PDB entry 6H5E | X-ray diffraction, 2.14 A resolution | chains A and B

# Chain A
Molecule: SA1707 protein
Source organism: Staphylococcus aureus
UniProt: A0A0H3JN63 (A0A0H3JN63_STAAN); residue numbers follow UniProt; this construct covers 1-243
Amino-acid sequence (251 residues; row label = number of the first residue in the row):
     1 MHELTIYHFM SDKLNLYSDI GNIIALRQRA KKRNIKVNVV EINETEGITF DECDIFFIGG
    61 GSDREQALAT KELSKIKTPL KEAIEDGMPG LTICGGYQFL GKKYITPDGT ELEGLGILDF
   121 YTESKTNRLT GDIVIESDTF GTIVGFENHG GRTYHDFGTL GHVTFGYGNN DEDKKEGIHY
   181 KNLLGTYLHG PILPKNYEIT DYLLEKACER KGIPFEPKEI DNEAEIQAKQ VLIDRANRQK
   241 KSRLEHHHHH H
Not modelled in the structure: 245-251
Differences from the reference sequence: expression tag (244-251)
UniProt features mapped onto this chain:
  - active site: Cys-94 (Nucleophile), His-189
  - binding site (substrate): Arg-128
  - mutagenesis: Cys-94 (C94G/S: Cannot use glutamine. Abolishes amidation of lipid II)
From the paper describing this entry:
  - mutagenesis - C94G, C94S: abolished catalytic activity
  - mutagenesis - C94S: unchanged stability

# Chain B
Molecule: DUF1727 domain-containing protein
Source organism: Staphylococcus aureus
UniProt: A0A0D6HDA2 (A0A0D6HDA2_STAAU); numbering as in UniProt (aligned over 1-437)
Amino-acid sequence (437 residues; numbered 1 to 437; the number before each row is that of its first residue):
     1 MRQWTAIHLA KLARKASRAV GKRGTDLPGQ IARKVDTDVL RKLAEQVDDI VFISGTNGKT
    61 TTSNLIGHTL KANNIQIIHN NEGANMAAGI TSAFIMQSTP KTKIAVIEID EGSIPRVLKE
   121 VTPSMMVFTN FFRDQMDRFG EIDIMVNNIA ETISNKGIKL LLNADDPFVS RLKIASDTIV
   181 YYGMKAHAHE FEQSTMNESR YCPNCGRLLQ YDYIHYNQIG HYHCQCGFKR EQAKYEISSF
   241 DVAPFLYLNI NDEKYDMKIA GDFNAYNALA AYTVLRELGL NEQTIKNGFE TYTSDNGRMQ
   301 YFKKERKEAM INLAKNPAGM NASLSVGEQL EGEKVYVISL NDNAADGRDT SWIYDADFEK
   361 LSKQQIEAII VTGTRAEELQ LRLKLAEVEV PIIVERDIYK ATAKTMDYKG FTVAIPNYTS
   421 LAPMLEQLNR SFEGGQS
Not modelled in the structure: 1-35, 194-197, 434-437
Differences from the reference sequence: conflict Val-39 (Ile in A0A0D6HDA2)
Bound ions: Mg2+: Thr-60, Glu-108 (together with AMP-PNP); Zn2+: Cys-202, Cys-205, Cys-224, Cys-226
Residues lining bound ligands: AMP-PNP (ANP; phosphoaminophosphonic acid-adenylate ester): Gly-55, Thr-56, Asn-57, Gly-58, Lys-59, Thr-60, Thr-61, Asn-85, Glu-108, Asn-130, Phe-132, Tyr-216, Phe-263, Tyr-266, Asn-267
From the paper describing this entry:
  - binding site for AMP-PNP: Lys-59, Asn-267
  - Mg2+ coordination: Thr-60, Glu-108
  - mutagenesis - T60A, E108A, N267Y: abolished catalytic activity

# Interface between chain A and chain B
Residue-residue contacts (35):
  Ser-18(A) with Ser-351(B); Asp-355(B), hydrogen bond
  Ile-20(A) with Tyr-354(B); Asp-355(B)
  Gly-21(A) with Tyr-354(B)
  Ile-24(A) with Glu-359(B); Leu-385(B), hydrophobic
  Gln-28(A) with Leu-385(B); Glu-387(B), hydrogen bond
  Lys-31(A) with Glu-387(B), salt bridge
  Phe-146(A) with Arg-348(B); Asp-349(B)
  His-189(A) with Asp-349(B), salt bridge; Ser-351(B)
  Gly-190(A) with Ser-351(B), hydrogen bond (backbone-side chain); Tyr-354(B)
  Pro-191(A) with Ser-351(B); Tyr-354(B)
  Pro-194(A) with Tyr-354(B); Leu-381(B); Leu-385(B), hydrophobic
  Lys-195(A) with Glu-378(B), salt bridge; Leu-381(B)
  Asp-221(A) with Lys-384(B), salt bridge
  Ala-224(A) with Lys-384(B)
  Glu-225(A) with Leu-381(B); Lys-384(B), salt bridge
  Gln-227(A) with Glu-377(B); Gln-380(B), hydrogen bond
  Ala-228(A) with Glu-377(B)
  Val-231(A) with Thr-374(B); Glu-377(B)
  Leu-232(A) with Arg-375(B)
  Arg-235(A) with Asp-342(B), salt bridge; Arg-375(B)
Also at the interface, not in a pair above, chain A (22 interface residues in all): Ala-25, Asn-222
Also at the interface, not in a pair above, chain B (21 interface residues in all): Thr-350, Trp-352, Arg-382, Val-394, Arg-396

# Overview
Chain A and chain B form an interface of 22 and 21 residues respectively; the contacts include 4 hydrogen
bonds and 6 salt bridges. Among the polar pairs are Lys-31(A)/Glu-387(B), His-189(A)/Asp-349(B) and
Lys-195(A)/Glu-378(B). The paper reports a binding site for AMP-PNP at Lys-59(B) and Asn-267(B); T60A, E108A
and N267Y of chain B abolish catalytic activity; 5 substitutions were tested in all.
Chain A is SA1707 protein and chain B is DUF1727 domain-containing protein, both from Staphylococcus aureus;
the structure, Crystal Structure of the GatD/MurT Enzyme Complex from Staphylococcus aureus with bound AMPPNP,
was determined by X-ray diffraction, deposited together with 6GS2.
